PDB entry 9BKJ | electron microscopy, 2.59 A resolution | chains R and A of the 5 polymer chains in the assembly

[Chain R]
Name: Cholecystokinin receptor type A
From: Homo sapiens
UniProtKB: P32238 (CCKAR_HUMAN); residue numbers follow UniProt; this construct covers 2-428
Amino-acid sequence (427 residues; row label = number of the first residue in the row):
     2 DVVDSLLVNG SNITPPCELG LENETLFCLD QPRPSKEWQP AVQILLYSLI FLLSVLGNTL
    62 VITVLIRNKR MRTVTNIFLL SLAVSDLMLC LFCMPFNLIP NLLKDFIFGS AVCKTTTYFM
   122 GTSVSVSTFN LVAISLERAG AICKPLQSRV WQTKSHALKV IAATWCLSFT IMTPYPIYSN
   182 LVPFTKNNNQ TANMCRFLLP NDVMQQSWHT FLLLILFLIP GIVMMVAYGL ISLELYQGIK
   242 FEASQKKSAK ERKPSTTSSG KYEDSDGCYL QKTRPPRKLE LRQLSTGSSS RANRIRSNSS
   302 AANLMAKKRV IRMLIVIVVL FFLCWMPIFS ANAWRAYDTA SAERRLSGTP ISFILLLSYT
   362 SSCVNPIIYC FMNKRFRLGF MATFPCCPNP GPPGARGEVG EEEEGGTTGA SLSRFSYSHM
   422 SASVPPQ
Disordered / not traced: 2-37, 239-304, 387-428
Construct notes: engineered mutation A140 (Tyr in P32238)
Disulfide bonds: C114-C196
Small-molecule neighbours: amino group (NH2): N98, M121, L356, Y360
Swiss-Prot annotation at these positions:
  - lipidation: C387 (S-palmitoyl cysteine)
  - glycosylation (N-linked (GlcNAc...) asparagine): N10, N24, N190
From the paper describing this entry:
  - mutagenesis - Y140A: decreased signaling

[Chain A]
Name: Guanine nucleotide-binding protein G(i) subunit alpha-1, Guanine nucleotide-binding protein G(s) subunit alpha isoforms short
From: Homo sapiens
UniProtKB: chimeric construct of P63096, P63092: residues 9-195 from P63096 (GNAI1_HUMAN) positions 2-57 (offset varies); residues 204-394 from P63092 positions 204-394 (same numbers)
Amino-acid sequence (253 residues; row label = number of the first residue in the row; note: 141 numbers in that range are skipped by the numbering (no residue carries them; nothing is unmodelled there)):
     1 HHHHHHHHGC TLSAEDKAAV ERSKMIDRNL REDGEKARRT LRLLLLGADN SGKSTIVKQ
   191 MRILHGGSGG SGGTSGIFET KFQVDKVNFH MFDVGGQRDE RRKWIQCFND VTAIIFVVDS
   251 SDYN
   265 RLQEALNDFK SIWNNRWLRT ISVILFLNKQ DLLAEKVLAG KSKIEDYFPE FARYTTPEDA
   325 TPEPGEDPRV TRAKYFIRKE FVDISTASGD GRHICYPHFT CAVDTENARR IFNDCKDIIL
   385 QMNLREYNLV
Disordered / not traced: 1-17, 191-206, 226-230, 304-305, 321-329
Construct notes: expression tag (1-8); engineered mutation R38 (Ala31 in P63096), T40 (Glu33 in P63096), L41 (Val34 in P63096), R42 (Lys35 in P63096), D49 (Gly42 in P63096), N50 (Glu43 in P63096), R192 (Lys54 in P63096), L194 (Ile56 in P63096), D249 (Ala in P63092), D252 (Ser in P63092), D272 (Leu in P63092), K343 (Asp in P63092), V346 (Leu in P63092), D347 (Arg in P63092), I358 (Tyr in P63092), A372 (Ile in P63092), I375 (Val in P63092), K380 (Arg in P63092), L384 (Gln in P63092), Q385 (Arg in P63092), N387 (His in P63092), E390 (Gln in P63092), N392 (Glu in P63092), V394 (Leu in P63092); linker (196-203)
Swiss-Prot annotation at these positions:
  - binding site (Mg(2+)): S54
  - lipidation: G9 (N-myristoyl glycine), C10 (S-palmitoyl cysteine)

[Interface between chain R and chain A]
Pairs across the interface - 33 pairs, chain R then chain A:
  T74(R) - E390(A)
  T76(R) - E390(A)
  T76(R) - Y391(A)
  N77(R) - N392(A)
  L80(R) - N392(A)
  R139(R) - Y391(A)  hydrogen bond (side chain-backbone)
  R139(R) - N392(A)
  R139(R) - L393(A)
  A142(R) - N387(A)  hydrogen bond (backbone-side chain)
  A142(R) - Y391(A)  hydrophobic
  I143(R) - L384(A)
  I143(R) - L388(A)  hydrophobic
  I143(R) - L393(A)  hydrophobic
  P146(R) - K380(A)
  P146(R) - I383(A)
  P146(R) - N387(A)
  L147(R) - V217(A)  hydrophobic
  L147(R) - F376(A)  hydrophobic
  L147(R) - C379(A)
  L147(R) - K380(A)
  L147(R) - I383(A)  hydrophobic
  R150(R) - R38(A)  hydrogen bond (side chain-backbone)
  R150(R) - L41(A)
  V151(R) - R38(A)  hydrogen bond (backbone-side chain)
  V151(R) - R39(A)
  Q153(R) - Y391(A)  hydrogen bond
  T154(R) - R38(A)
  L236(R) - L388(A)  hydrophobic
  V311(R) - L393(A)
  L315(R) - L393(A)  hydrophobic
  N374(R) - N392(A)  hydrogen bond
  R376(R) - R389(A)  hydrogen bond (side chain-backbone)
  R376(R) - E390(A)  salt bridge
Other interface residues (no listed pair), chain R (22 interface residues in all): V75, E138, I232, Y370
Other interface residues (no listed pair), chain A (18 interface residues in all): T40, V394

[Overview]
22 residues of chain R face 18 of chain A across their interface, with 7 hydrogen bonds and 1 salt bridge.
Polar contacts include R376(R)-E390(A), R139(R)-Y391(A) and A142(R)-N387(A). Chain R binds amino group.
UniProt lists Mg2+-binding residue S54(A) on chain A. From the paper: Y140A of chain R reduces signaling.
Here chain R is Cholecystokinin receptor type A and chain A is Guanine nucleotide-binding protein G(i) subunit
alpha-1, Guanine nucleotide-binding protein G(s) subunit alpha isoforms short, both from Homo sapiens. Entry
9BKJ (Cholecystokinin 1 receptor (CCK1R) Y140A mutant, Gq chimera (mGsqi) complex) was determined by electron
microscopy, deposited together with 9BKK.
